Entry 3ZTL (X-ray diffraction, 3.00 A resolution); this record covers chains C and D of the 10 polymer chains in the assembly.

[Chain C (and D)]
Name: Thioredoxin peroxidase
Organism: Schistosoma mansoni
Notes: EC 1.11.1.15; chain D of this document is another copy of the same molecule, construct and numbering; everything in this record applies to it too
UniProt: O97161 (O97161_SCHMA); residues 1-185 here = UniProt positions 1-185
Amino-acid sequence (222 residues; numbered -36 to 185; the number before each row is that of its first residue; numbers below 1 keep their minus sign (Met-36 is residue -36)):
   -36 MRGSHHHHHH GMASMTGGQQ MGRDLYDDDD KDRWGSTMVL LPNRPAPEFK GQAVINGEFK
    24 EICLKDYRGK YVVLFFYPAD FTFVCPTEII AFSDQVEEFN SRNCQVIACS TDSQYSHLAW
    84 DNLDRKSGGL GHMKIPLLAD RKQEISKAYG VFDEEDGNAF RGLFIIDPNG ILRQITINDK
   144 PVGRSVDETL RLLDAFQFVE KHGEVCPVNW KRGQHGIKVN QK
Not modelled in the structure: -36 to 0, 183-185 (chain D: -36 to 1, 174-185)
Construct notes: expression tag (-36 to 0)
What the authors report for this chain:
  - catalytic residues: Cys48, Arg124, Cys169 (citing earlier work)

[How chain C and chain D interact]
Contacting residue pairs (94):
  Met1(C) - Val2(D)
  Met1(C) - Leu3(D)  hydrogen bond (backbone-backbone)
  Met1(C) - Ala111(D)
  Val2(C) - Leu3(D)  hydrophobic
  Val2(C) - Gly113(D)
  Val2(C) - Ile140(D)  hydrophobic
  Leu3(C) - Ile140(D)
  Leu4(C) - Gly113(D)
  Leu4(C) - Phe115(D)
  Leu4(C) - Phe123(D)  hydrophobic
  Pro5(C) - Phe123(D)
  Pro5(C) - Ile140(D)
  Pro5(C) - Asn141(D)
  Pro5(C) - Asp142(D)
  Asn6(C) - Asp142(D)
  Arg7(C) - Asp116(D)  salt bridge
  Arg7(C) - Phe123(D)
  Val47(C) - Val168(D)  hydrophobic
  Val47(C) - Cys169(D)
  Thr50(C) - Pro170(D)
  Thr50(C) - Val171(D)
  Glu51(C) - Val171(D)
  Ala54(C) - Val171(D)  hydrophobic
  Gly113(C) - Leu4(D)
  Phe115(C) - Leu4(D)
  Asp116(C) - Arg7(D)  salt bridge
  Glu118(C) - Arg7(D)  salt bridge
  Phe123(C) - Leu4(D)  hydrophobic
  Phe123(C) - Pro5(D)  hydrophobic
  Phe123(C) - Asn6(D)
  Arg136(C) - Asn141(D)
  Arg136(C) - Asp142(D)  salt bridge
  Gln137(C) - Thr139(D)
  Gln137(C) - Ile140(D)
  Gln137(C) - Asn141(D)  hydrogen bond
  Ile138(C) - Ile138(D)
  Ile138(C) - Thr139(D)
  Ile138(C) - Ile140(D)  hydrogen bond (backbone-backbone)
  Thr139(C) - Gln137(D)
  Thr139(C) - Ile138(D)
  Ile140(C) - Pro5(D)  hydrophobic
  Ile140(C) - Gln137(D)
  Ile140(C) - Ile138(D)  hydrogen bond (backbone-backbone)
  Asn141(C) - Pro5(D)
  Asn141(C) - Gln137(D)  hydrogen bond
  Asn141(C) - Leu155(D)
  Asp142(C) - Pro5(D)
  Asp142(C) - Asn6(D)
  Asp142(C) - Arg136(D)  salt bridge
  Asp142(C) - Phe159(D)
  Pro144(C) - Val162(D)  hydrophobic
  Pro144(C) - Val168(D)  hydrophobic
  Pro144(C) - Cys169(D)  hydrogen bond (backbone-backbone)
  Val145(C) - Ala158(D)  hydrophobic
  Val145(C) - Phe159(D)  hydrophobic
  Val145(C) - Val162(D)  hydrophobic
  Val145(C) - Cys169(D)
  Gly146(C) - Arg154(D)  hydrogen bond (backbone-side chain)
  Gly146(C) - Cys169(D)  hydrogen bond (backbone-backbone)
  Arg147(C) - Arg154(D)
  Arg147(C) - Val171(D)
  Arg147(C) - Asn172(D)  hydrogen bond (backbone-backbone)
  Ser148(C) - Glu151(D)
  Ser148(C) - Arg154(D)
  Ser148(C) - Asn172(D)
  Val149(C) - Asn172(D)  hydrogen bond (backbone-side chain)
  Glu151(C) - Ser148(D)
  Glu151(C) - Glu151(D)
  Arg154(C) - Gly146(D)  hydrogen bond (side chain-backbone)
  Arg154(C) - Arg147(D)
  Arg154(C) - Ser148(D)
  Leu155(C) - Asn141(D)
  Ala158(C) - Val145(D)  hydrophobic
  Phe159(C) - Asp142(D)
  Phe159(C) - Val145(D)  hydrophobic
  Val162(C) - Pro144(D)  hydrophobic
  Val162(C) - Val145(D)  hydrophobic
  Val168(C) - Val47(D)  hydrophobic
  Val168(C) - Pro144(D)  hydrophobic
  Cys169(C) - Val47(D)
  Cys169(C) - Pro144(D)  hydrogen bond (backbone-backbone)
  Cys169(C) - Val145(D)
  Cys169(C) - Gly146(D)  hydrogen bond (backbone-backbone)
  Pro170(C) - Val47(D)  hydrophobic
  Pro170(C) - Thr50(D)
  Pro170(C) - Gly146(D)
  Val171(C) - Thr50(D)  hydrogen bond (backbone-side chain)
  Val171(C) - Glu51(D)
  Val171(C) - Ala54(D)  hydrophobic
  Val171(C) - Arg147(D)
  Asn172(C) - Arg147(D)  hydrogen bond (backbone-backbone)
  Asn172(C) - Ser148(D)  hydrogen bond
  Asn172(C) - Val149(D)  hydrogen bond (side chain-backbone)
  Ile180(C) - Val47(D)  hydrophobic
Other interface residues (no listed pair), chain C (44 interface residues in all): Val114, Glu117, Asp150
Other interface residues (no listed pair), chain D (45 interface residues in all): Phe46, Lys110, Tyr112, Val114, Glu118, Asp150

[Summary]
44 residues of chain C and 45 residues of chain D are in contact; the contacts include 17 hydrogen bonds and 5
salt bridges. Polar pairs include Arg7(C)-Asp116(D), Glu118(C)-Arg7(D) and Arg136(C)-Asp142(D). From the
paper: catalytic residues Cys48(C), Arg124(C) and Cys169(C).
Both chains are Thioredoxin peroxidase (Schistosoma mansoni). Entry 3ZTL (Crystal structure of decameric form
of Peroxiredoxin I from Schistosoma mansoni) was determined by X-ray diffraction (same publication as 3ZVJ).
